PDB entry 1FU2 | powder diffraction | chains F and H of the 8 polymer chains in the assembly

[Chain F (and H)]
Name: Insulin, B chain
Notes: fragment: b chain of t3r3 variant; chain H of this document is another copy of the same molecule, construct and numbering; everything in this record applies to it too
Reference sequence: P01308 (INS_HUMAN); residues 1-30 here correspond to UniProt positions 25-54 (UniProt number = residue number + 24)
Sequence (30 residues; numbered 1 to 30; the number before each row is that of its first residue):
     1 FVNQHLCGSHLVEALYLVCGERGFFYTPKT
Metal / ion sites: Zn2+: His-10 (together with chloride ion)

[Interface between chain F and chain H]
Contacting residue pairs (31; chain F residue first):
  Val-12(F) with Val-12(H); Phe-24(H)
  Glu-13(F) with Ser-9(H); Val-12(H); Glu-13(H)
  Tyr-16(F) with His-5(H)
  Gly-20(F) with Pro-28(H)
  Glu-21(F) with Pro-28(H); Lys-29(H)
  Arg-22(F) with Thr-27(H); Pro-28(H); Lys-29(H)
  Gly-23(F) with Tyr-26(H); Thr-27(H); Pro-28(H)
  Phe-24(F) with Phe-24(H); Phe-25(H); Tyr-26(H)
  Phe-25(F) with Phe-24(H); Phe-25(H)
  Tyr-26(F) with Tyr-16(H); Cys-19(H); Gly-20(H); Gly-23(H); Phe-24(H)
  Pro-28(F) with Gly-20(H); Glu-21(H); Gly-23(H)
  Lys-29(F) with Glu-21(H); Arg-22(H); Gly-23(H)
Other interface residues (no listed pair), chain F (13 interface residues in all): Leu-11

[In short]
13 residues of chain F face 16 of chain H across their interface.
Chain F and chain H are both Insulin, B chain; the structure, First protein structure, was determined by
powder diffraction together with 1FUB from the same study.
